Entry 4C8G (X-ray diffraction, 2.00 A resolution); this record covers chains A and B of the 3 polymer chains in the assembly.

== Chain A (and B) ==
Protein: 2-C-methyl-D-erythritol 2,4-cyclodiphosphate synthase
Source organism: Burkholderia cenocepacia
Notes: EC 4.6.1.12; chain B of this document is another copy of the same molecule, construct and numbering; everything in this record applies to it too
UniProtKB: B4EC22 (ISPF_BURCJ); residues 1-161 here = UniProt positions 1-161
Sequence (182 residues; each row starts with the number of its first residue; numbers below 1 keep their minus sign (Met-20 is residue -20)):
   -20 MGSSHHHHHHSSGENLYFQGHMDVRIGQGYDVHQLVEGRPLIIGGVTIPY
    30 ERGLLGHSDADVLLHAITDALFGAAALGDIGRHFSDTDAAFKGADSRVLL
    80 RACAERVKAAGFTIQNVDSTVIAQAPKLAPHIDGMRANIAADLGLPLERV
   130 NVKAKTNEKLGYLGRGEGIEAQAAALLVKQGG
Not modelled in the structure: -20 to 0, 64-71 (chain B: -20 to 0, 36-37, 65-71)
Sequence notes: expression tag (-20 to 0)
Metal / ion sites: Zn2+: Asp10, His12, His44
Residues lining bound ligands:
  - cytidine-5'-monophosphate (C5P), molecule 1: Asp58, Ile59, Gly60, Arg61
  - cytidine-5'-monophosphate (C5P), molecule 2: Ala102, Gln103, Ala104, Pro105, Lys106, Leu107, Ala108, Ala133, Lys134, Thr135
UniProt features mapped onto this chain:
  - binding site (4-CDP-2-C-methyl-D-erythritol 2-phosphate): Asp10 to His12, His36, Ser37, Asp40 to Asp48, Asp58 to Gly60, Phe63 to Asp67, Ala102 to Ala108, Ala133 to Glu137, Arg144
  - binding site (a divalent metal cation): Asp10, His12, His44
  - site (Transition state stabilizer): His36, Thr135
From the paper describing this entry:
  - Zn2+ coordination: Asp10, His12, His44
  - conformationally variable residues (order/disorder transition): His36 to Ser37, Phe63 to Ala73
  - binding site for phosphate ion: Tyr141
  - binding site for cytidine-5'-monophosphate: Asp58, Gly60, Ala102, Pro105, Lys106, Leu107, Ala108, Lys134, Thr135
  - catalytic residues: Lys134 (proposed by the authors, not directly observed)

== Interface between chain A and chain B ==
Pairs across the interface - 53 pairs, chain A then chain B:
  Met1(A) with Met1(B)
  Asp2(A) with Gln94(B), hydrogen bond; Arg128(B), salt bridge
  Val3(A) with Val3(B), hydrophobic; Gln94(B), hydrogen bond (backbone-side chain); Asn95(B); Leu155(B), hydrophobic
  Arg4(A) with Asn95(B); Glu127(B), hydrogen bond (side chain-backbone); Arg128(B); Leu155(B)
  Ile5(A) with Asn95(B), hydrogen bond (backbone-side chain); Asp97(B); Ala153(B); Ala154(B); Leu155(B), hydrophobic
  Gly6(A) with Asp97(B)
  Gln7(A) with Asp97(B), hydrogen bond (backbone-side chain); Ser98(B); Thr99(B), hydrogen bond; Lys132(B), hydrogen bond (backbone-side chain); Gln151(B), hydrogen bond; Ala153(B)
  Tyr9(A) with Ile101(B), hydrophobic; Lys134(B); Asn136(B), hydrogen bond; Gln151(B)
  Asp10(A) with Lys134(B), salt bridge
  Val11(A) with Asn136(B); Glu137(B); Leu139(B), hydrophobic
  His12(A) with Glu137(B), salt bridge
  Gln13(A) with Leu139(B)
  Asp48(A) with Lys132(B); Lys134(B)
  Gly52(A) with Asp97(B); Asn130(B)
  Ala53(A) with Asp97(B)
  Ala55(A) with Glu127(B); Val129(B); Asn130(B)
  Leu56(A) with Asn130(B)
  Gly57(A) with Asn130(B), hydrogen bond (backbone-side chain); Lys132(B)
  Asp58(A) with Lys132(B); Ala133(B), hydrogen bond (side chain-backbone)
  Arg61(A) with Ala108(B), hydrogen bond (side chain-backbone); Ile111(B); Asp112(B), salt bridge
  Tyr141(A) with Asn136(B), hydrogen bond; Leu139(B); Gly140(B)
  Glu146(A) with Leu139(B)
Other interface residues (no listed pair), chain A (28 interface residues in all): Gly8, Ala49, Phe51, Gly147, Leu155, Lys158
Other interface residues (no listed pair), chain B (30 interface residues in all): Ile5, Gly6, Arg115, Thr135

== Summary ==
Chain A and chain B form an interface of 28 and 30 residues respectively; the contacts include 13 hydrogen
bonds and 4 salt bridges. Polar contacts include Asp2(A)-Arg128(B), Asp10(A)-Lys134(B) and His12(A)-Glu137(B).
Chain A binds cytidine-5'-monophosphate. The paper reports the catalytic residue Lys134(A); a binding site for
cytidine-5'-monophosphate at Asp58(A), Gly60(A) and Ala102(A) among others.
Both chains are 2-C-methyl-D-erythritol 2,4-cyclodiphosphate synthase (Burkholderia cenocepacia). Entry 4C8G
(IspF (Burkholderia cenocepacia) CMP complex) was determined by X-ray diffraction together with 4C81, 4C82,
4C8E and 4C8I from the same study.
